PDB entry 4POP | X-ray diffraction, 2.20 A resolution | chain A

# Chain A
Name: Thiamine transporter ThiT
Source organism: Lactococcus lactis subsp. cremoris
Notes: fragment: ThiT
UniProtKB: A2RI47 (THIT_LACLM); residue numbers follow UniProt; this construct covers 1-182
Sequence (192 residues; numbered -9 to 182; the number before each row is that of its first residue; numbers below 1 keep their minus sign (Met-9 is residue -9)):
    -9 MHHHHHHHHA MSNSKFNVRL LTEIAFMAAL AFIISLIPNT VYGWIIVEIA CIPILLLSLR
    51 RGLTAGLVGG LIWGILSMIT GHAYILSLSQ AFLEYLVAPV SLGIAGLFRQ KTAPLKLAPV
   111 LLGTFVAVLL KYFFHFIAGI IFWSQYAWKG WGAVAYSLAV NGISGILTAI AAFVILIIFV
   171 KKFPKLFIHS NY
Not modelled in the structure: -9 to 5
Differences from the reference sequence: initiating methionine (-9); expression tag (-8 to 0)
Ligand contacts:
  - 2VY (4-[(4-amino-2-methylpyrimidin-5-yl)methyl]-3-methylthiophene-2-carbaldehyde): Trp34, Ile36, Glu38, Glu84, Tyr85, Lys121, Tyr122, His125, Ala128, Gly129, Trp133, Tyr146, Val150, Asn151
  - 2-(2-methoxyethoxy)ethanol (PG0): Leu119, Tyr122, Phe123, Phe126, Leu148, Asn151, Gly152

# Overview
Bound to chain A: compound 2VY and 2-(2-methoxyethoxy)ethanol.
Chain A is Thiamine transporter ThiT (Lactococcus lactis subsp. cremoris); the structure, ThiT with LMG139
bound, was determined by X-ray diffraction (same publication as 4POV).
